PDB entry 9BPE | X-ray diffraction, 2.30 A resolution | chains A and B

[Chain A]
Protein: Serine hydroxymethyltransferase
Source organism: Thermus thermophilus HB8
Notes: EC 2.1.2.1
UniProt: Q5SI56 (GLYA_THET8); residue numbers follow UniProt; this construct covers 6-407
Chain sequence (402 residues; numbered 6 to 407; the number before each row is that of its first residue):
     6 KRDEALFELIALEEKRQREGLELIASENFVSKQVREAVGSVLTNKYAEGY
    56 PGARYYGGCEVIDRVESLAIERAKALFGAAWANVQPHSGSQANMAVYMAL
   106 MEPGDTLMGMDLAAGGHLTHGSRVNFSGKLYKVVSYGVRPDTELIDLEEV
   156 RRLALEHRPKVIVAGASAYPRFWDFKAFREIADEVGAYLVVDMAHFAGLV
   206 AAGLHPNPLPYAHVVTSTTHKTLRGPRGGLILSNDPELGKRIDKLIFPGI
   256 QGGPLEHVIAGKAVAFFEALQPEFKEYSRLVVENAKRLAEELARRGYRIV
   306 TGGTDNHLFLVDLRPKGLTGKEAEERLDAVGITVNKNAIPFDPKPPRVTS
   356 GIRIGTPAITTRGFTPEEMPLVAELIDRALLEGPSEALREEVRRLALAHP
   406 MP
Unresolved in the structure: 129
Modified residues: Lys226 ((2S)-2-amino-6-[[3-hydroxy-2-methyl-5-(phosphonooxymethyl)pyridin-4-yl]methylideneamino]hexanoic acid; LLP)
Curated features (UniProtKB/Swiss-Prot):
  - binding site (pyridoxal 5'-phosphate): Tyr51, Gly94, Ser95, Ser172, His200, His225, Gly258
  - binding site ((6S)-5,6,7,8-tetrahydrofolate): Leu117, Gly121 to Leu123, Glu242
  - site: His225 (Plays an important role in substrate specificity)
  - modified residue: Lys226 (N6-(pyridoxal phosphate)lysine)
Small-molecule neighbours: 6S-folinic acid (FFO; N-[4-({[(6S)-2-amino-5-formyl-4-oxo-3,4,5,6,7,8-hexahydropteridin-6-yl]methyl}amino)benzoyl]-L-glutamic acid): Glu53, Tyr60, Tyr61, Lys249, Phe252, Pro253
From the paper describing this entry:
  - binding site for sulfate ion: His122, His200, Lys226
  - binding site for acetate ion: Tyr61
  - binding site for 6S-folinic acid: Glu53, Tyr60, Phe252, Pro253
  - conformationally variable residues (side-chain flip): Tyr60
  - catalytic residues: Glu53, Lys226
  - contacts within the chain: Asn98-Asp197 (hydrogen bond), His125-Asp197 (hydrogen bond), Asp197-Ala199 (backbone contact), His200-His312 (hydrogen bond)

[Chain B]
Protein: Serine hydroxymethyltransferase
Source organism: Thermus thermophilus HB8
Notes: EC 2.1.2.1
UniProt: Q5SI56 (GLYA_THET8); residues 1006-1407 here correspond to UniProt positions 6-407 (UniProt number = residue number - 1000)
Chain sequence (402 residues; each row starts with the number of its first residue):
  1006 KRDEALFELIALEEKRQREGLELIASENFVSKQVREAVGSVLTNKYAEGY
  1056 PGARYYGGCEVIDRVESLAIERAKALFGAAWANVQPHSGSQANMAVYMAL
  1106 MEPGDTLMGMDLAAGGHLTHGSRVNFSGKLYKVVSYGVRPDTELIDLEEV
  1156 RRLALEHRPKVIVAGASAYPRFWDFKAFREIADEVGAYLVVDMAHFAGLV
  1206 AAGLHPNPLPYAHVVTSTTHKTLRGPRGGLILSNDPELGKRIDKLIFPGI
  1256 QGGPLEHVIAGKAVAFFEALQPEFKEYSRLVVENAKRLAEELARRGYRIV
  1306 TGGTDNHLFLVDLRPKGLTGKEAEERLDAVGITVNKNAIPFDPKPPRVTS
  1356 GIRIGTPAITTRGFTPEEMPLVAELIDRALLEGPSEALREEVRRLALAHP
  1406 MP
Modified residues: Lys1226 ((2S)-2-amino-6-[[3-hydroxy-2-methyl-5-(phosphonooxymethyl)pyridin-4-yl]methylideneamino]hexanoic acid; LLP)
Curated features (UniProtKB/Swiss-Prot):
  - binding site (pyridoxal 5'-phosphate): Tyr1051, Gly1094, Ser1095, Ser1172, His1200, His1225, Gly1258
  - binding site ((6S)-5,6,7,8-tetrahydrofolate): Leu1117, Gly1121 to Leu1123, Glu1242
  - site: His1225 (Plays an important role in substrate specificity)
  - modified residue: Lys1226 (N6-(pyridoxal phosphate)lysine)
Small-molecule neighbours: 6S-folinic acid (FFO; N-[4-({[(6S)-2-amino-5-formyl-4-oxo-3,4,5,6,7,8-hexahydropteridin-6-yl]methyl}amino)benzoyl]-L-glutamic acid): Leu1117, Ala1118, Gly1120, Gly1121, His1122, Leu1123, Ser1127, Arg1128, Val1129, Ser1172, Ala1173, Asn1340, Asn1342, Ala1343, Pro1350, Pro1351, Arg1352, Arg1358
From the paper describing this entry:
  - conformationally variable residues (helix shift, loop rearrangement): Leu1313 to Asp1317, Leu1318 to Thr1324, Gly1325 to Val1335, Asn1342 to Gly1356, Gly1356 to Gly1360
  - contacts within the chain: Asn1098-Asp1197 (hydrogen bond), His1125-Asp1197 (hydrogen bond), Asp1197-Ala1199 (backbone contact), His1200-His1312 (hydrogen bond)
  - binding site for 6S-folinic acid: Leu1117, Gly1121, His1122, Leu1123, Asn1342, Pro1350, Pro1351, Arg1352
  - binding site for acetate ion: Ser1031, Ser1172, Arg1358

[How chain A and chain B interact]
Contacting residue pairs (146; chain A residue first):
  Lys6(A) - Gln1038(B)  hydrogen bond (backbone-side chain)
  Lys6(A) - Phe1272(B)
  Arg7(A) - Gln1038(B)
  Arg7(A) - Glu1041(B)  salt bridge
  Arg7(A) - Phe1272(B)
  Asp8(A) - Gln1038(B)  hydrogen bond (backbone-side chain)
  Asp8(A) - Arg1077(B)  salt bridge
  Asp8(A) - Ala1268(B)
  Asp8(A) - Val1269(B)
  Asp8(A) - Phe1272(B)
  Leu11(A) - Ala1265(B)
  Leu11(A) - Ala1268(B)  hydrophobic
  Leu11(A) - Val1269(B)  hydrophobic
  Phe12(A) - Gln1038(B)
  Phe12(A) - Glu1041(B)
  Leu14(A) - Val1066(B)
  Leu14(A) - Arg1069(B)
  Leu14(A) - Val1070(B)  hydrophobic
  Glu18(A) - Leu1047(B)
  Glu18(A) - Val1066(B)
  Glu19(A) - Val1046(B)
  Arg21(A) - Lys1050(B)
  Arg21(A) - Gly1063(B)  hydrogen bond (side chain-backbone)
  Arg21(A) - Glu1065(B)
  Gln22(A) - Val1046(B)  hydrogen bond (side chain-backbone)
  Gln22(A) - Asn1049(B)  hydrogen bond
  Ile29(A) - Tyr1061(B)  hydrophobic
  Ser31(A) - Tyr1051(B)
  Glu32(A) - Asn1049(B)
  Glu32(A) - Lys1050(B)  salt bridge
  Glu32(A) - Tyr1051(B)  hydrogen bond (side chain-backbone)
  Asn33(A) - Asn1049(B)
  Phe34(A) - Asn1049(B)
  Val35(A) - Thr1048(B)
  Val35(A) - Asn1049(B)  hydrogen bond (backbone-side chain)
  Gln38(A) - Lys1006(B)  hydrogen bond (side chain-backbone)
  Gln38(A) - Arg1007(B)
  Gln38(A) - Asp1008(B)  hydrogen bond (side chain-backbone)
  Gln38(A) - Phe1012(B)
  Arg40(A) - Gly1044(B)  hydrogen bond (side chain-backbone)
  Arg40(A) - Ser1045(B)
  Arg40(A) - Val1046(B)
  Glu41(A) - Arg1007(B)  salt bridge
  Glu41(A) - Phe1012(B)
  Val43(A) - Val1043(B)
  Gly44(A) - Arg1040(B)  hydrogen bond (backbone-side chain)
  Ser45(A) - Arg1040(B)
  Val46(A) - Glu1019(B)
  Val46(A) - Gln1022(B)  hydrogen bond (backbone-side chain)
  Val46(A) - Arg1040(B)
  Leu47(A) - Ile1015(B)  hydrophobic
  Leu47(A) - Glu1018(B)
  Thr48(A) - Val1035(B)
  Thr48(A) - Arg1232(B)  hydrogen bond (backbone-side chain)
  Asn49(A) - Gln1022(B)  hydrogen bond
  Asn49(A) - Glu1032(B)
  Asn49(A) - Asn1033(B)
  Asn49(A) - Phe1034(B)
  Asn49(A) - Val1035(B)  hydrogen bond (side chain-backbone)
  Asn49(A) - Arg1232(B)
  Lys50(A) - Glu1018(B)
  Lys50(A) - Arg1021(B)
  Lys50(A) - Glu1027(B)  salt bridge
  Lys50(A) - Ile1029(B)
  Lys50(A) - Glu1032(B)  salt bridge
  Lys50(A) - Arg1232(B)
  Tyr51(A) - Ser1031(B)
  Tyr51(A) - Glu1032(B)  hydrogen bond (backbone-side chain)
  Tyr51(A) - His1225(B)  hydrogen bond
  Tyr51(A) - Lys1226(B)
  Tyr51(A) - Arg1232(B)
  Arg59(A) - Lys1341(B)
  Tyr60(A) - Asn1340(B)
  Tyr60(A) - Pro1351(B)
  Tyr60(A) - Arg1352(B)
  Tyr61(A) - Ile1029(B)  hydrophobic
  Tyr61(A) - Ser1031(B)
  Tyr61(A) - Glu1329(B)
  Tyr61(A) - Asn1340(B)
  Tyr61(A) - Arg1358(B)
  Gly62(A) - Ile1029(B)
  Gly62(A) - Glu1329(B)
  Gly62(A) - Asp1333(B)
  Gly62(A) - Thr1338(B)
  Gly62(A) - Val1339(B)  hydrogen bond (backbone-backbone)
  Gly63(A) - Arg1021(B)  hydrogen bond (backbone-side chain)
  Gly63(A) - Asp1333(B)  hydrogen bond (backbone-side chain)
  Gly63(A) - Thr1338(B)
  Glu65(A) - Arg1021(B)
  Glu65(A) - Asp1333(B)
  Val66(A) - Leu1014(B)
  Val66(A) - Glu1018(B)
  Ile67(A) - Glu1018(B)
  Arg69(A) - Leu1014(B)
  Arg69(A) - Leu1017(B)
  Arg77(A) - Asp1008(B)  salt bridge
  His92(A) - Ser1093(B)
  His92(A) - Gln1096(B)
  Ser93(A) - His1092(B)
  Ser95(A) - Ile1255(B)
  Ser95(A) - Gln1256(B)
  Ser95(A) - Gly1257(B)  hydrogen bond (side chain-backbone)
  Gln96(A) - His1092(B)
  Gln96(A) - Ile1255(B)  hydrogen bond (side chain-backbone)
  Met99(A) - Met1099(B)  hydrophobic
  Met99(A) - Ile1255(B)  hydrophobic
  Pro108(A) - Leu1135(B)  hydrophobic
  Asn130(A) - Pro1253(B)  hydrogen bond (side chain-backbone)
  Asn130(A) - Gly1254(B)  hydrogen bond (side chain-backbone)
  Phe131(A) - Gly1254(B)  hydrogen bond (backbone-backbone)
  Leu135(A) - Pro1108(B)  hydrophobic
  His225(A) - Tyr1051(B)  hydrogen bond
  Lys226(A) - Tyr1051(B)
  Lys226(A) - Gly1257(B)
  Lys226(A) - Gly1258(B)
  Arg232(A) - Thr1048(B)  hydrogen bond (side chain-backbone)
  Arg232(A) - Asn1049(B)
  Arg232(A) - Lys1050(B)  hydrogen bond (side chain-backbone)
  Arg232(A) - Tyr1051(B)
  Arg232(A) - Pro1259(B)
  Arg232(A) - Leu1260(B)
  Phe252(A) - Leu1123(B)  hydrophobic
  Pro253(A) - Leu1123(B)  hydrophobic
  Pro253(A) - Val1129(B)  hydrophobic
  Pro253(A) - Asn1130(B)  hydrogen bond (backbone-side chain)
  Gly254(A) - Val1129(B)
  Gly254(A) - Asn1130(B)  hydrogen bond (backbone-side chain)
  Gly254(A) - Phe1131(B)  hydrogen bond (backbone-backbone)
  Ile255(A) - Ser1095(B)
  Ile255(A) - Gln1096(B)  hydrogen bond (backbone-side chain)
  Gln256(A) - Ser1095(B)
  Gln256(A) - Gln1096(B)
  Gly257(A) - Ser1095(B)  hydrogen bond (backbone-side chain)
  Gly257(A) - Lys1226(B)
  Gly258(A) - Lys1226(B)
  Pro259(A) - Arg1232(B)
  Leu260(A) - Arg1232(B)
  Ala265(A) - Leu1011(B)
  Ala268(A) - Asp1008(B)
  Val269(A) - Asp1008(B)
  Val269(A) - Leu1011(B)  hydrophobic
  Phe272(A) - Lys1006(B)
  Phe272(A) - Arg1007(B)
  Phe272(A) - Asp1008(B)
  Gln276(A) - Lys1006(B)
  Asp333(A) - Gly1063(B)  hydrogen bond (side chain-backbone)
Other interface residues (no listed pair), chain A (81 interface residues in all): Ala10, Glu13, Ile15, Leu17, Glu27, Ala42, Glu53, Val70, Leu73, Leu123, Lys134, His262, Glu329, Thr338, Asn340, Arg358
Other interface residues (no listed pair), chain B (84 interface residues in all): Ala1010, Ala1042, Glu1053, Tyr1060, Gly1062, Ile1067, Leu1073, Leu1250, Phe1252, His1262, Gln1276

[Overview]
81 residues of chain A face 84 of chain B across their interface; the contacts include 34 hydrogen bonds and 7
salt bridges. Polar pairs include Arg7(A)-Glu1041(B), Asp8(A)-Arg1077(B) and Glu32(A)-Lys1050(B). From the
paper: catalytic residues Glu53(A) and Lys226(A); a binding site for 6S-folinic acid at Glu53(A), Tyr60(A) and
Leu1117(B) among others.
Both chains are Serine hydroxymethyltransferase (Thermus thermophilus HB8). Entry 9BPE (Joint X-ray/neutron
structure of Thermus thermophilus serine hydroxymethyltransferase (TthSHMT) in internal aldimine state and
folinic acid ...) was determined by X-ray diffraction (same publication as 9BOH and 9BOW).
